Entry 7PIL (electron microscopy, 2.50 A resolution); this record covers chains AC and BB of the 33 polymer chains in the assembly.

Chain AC:
Protein: Light-harvesting protein B-875 alpha chain
Organism: Rhodobacter sphaeroides (strain ATCC 17023 / DSM 158 / JCM 6121 / NBRC 12203 / NCIMB 8253 / ATH 2.4.1.)
UniProt: Q3J1A4 (LHA1_RHOS4); residue numbers follow UniProt; this construct covers 1-55
Sequence (55 residues; row label = number of the first residue in the row):
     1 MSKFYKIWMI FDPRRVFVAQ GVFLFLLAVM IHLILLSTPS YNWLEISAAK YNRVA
Ligand contacts:
  - 1,2-Distearoyl-sn-glycerophosphoethanolamine (3PE): Asp12, Arg14, Arg15, Phe17, Val18, Ala19, Gly21, Val22, Phe23, Phe25, Leu26, Leu27, Met30
  - bacteriochlorophyll a (BCL), molecule 1: Phe4, Ile7, Trp8, Val16, Gln20, Phe23, Ile31
  - bacteriochlorophyll a (BCL), molecule 2: Gly21, Leu24, Phe25, Ala28, His32, Leu35, Tyr41, Trp43
  - bacteriochlorophyll a (BCL), molecule 3: Leu24, Leu27, Ala28, Ile31, His32, Leu35
  - spheroidene (SPO), molecule 1: Phe4, Lys6, Ile7, Met9, Ile10
  - spheroidene (SPO), molecule 2: Phe17, Gln20, Phe23, Leu24, Leu27, Ile31, Ile34
  - spheroidene (SPO), molecule 3: Phe17, Gln20, Gly21
  - spheroidene (SPO), molecule 4: Phe25, Ala28, Val29, His32, Leu33
Curated features (UniProtKB/Swiss-Prot):
  - binding site (a bacteriochlorophyll): His32
Reported in the primary citation:
  - binding site for bacteriochlorophyll a: His32, Trp43
  - binding site for spheroidene: Gln20

Chain BB:
Protein: Light-harvesting protein B-875 beta chain
Organism: Rhodobacter sphaeroides (strain ATCC 17023 / DSM 158 / JCM 6121 / NBRC 12203 / NCIMB 8253 / ATH 2.4.1.)
UniProt: Q3J1A3 (LHB1_RHOS4); residues 6-48 here correspond to UniProt positions 7-49 (UniProt number = residue number + 1)
Sequence (43 residues; each row starts with the number of its first residue):
     6 LGYTGLTDEQ AQELHSVYMS GLWLFSAVAI VAHLAVYIWR PWF
Ligand contacts:
  - bacteriochlorophyll a (BCL), molecule 1: His20, Tyr23, Met24, Phe48
  - bacteriochlorophyll a (BCL), molecule 2: Leu27, Trp28, Phe30, Ser31, Ala32, Ala34, Ile35, His38, Val41, Trp47, Phe48
  - bacteriochlorophyll a (BCL), molecule 3: Phe30, Val33, Ala34, Ala37, His38, Val41
  - spheroidene (SPO), molecule 1: Glu18, Leu19, Val22, Tyr23, Gly26, Leu27, Phe30
  - spheroidene (SPO), molecule 2: Phe30, Val36, Ala37, Leu39, Ala40, Val41, Ile43, Trp44
Curated features (UniProtKB/Swiss-Prot):
  - binding site (a bacteriochlorophyll): His20, His38
Reported in the primary citation:
  - binding site for bacteriochlorophyll a: His38, Trp47

Chain AC / chain BB interface:
Residue-residue contacts (11; chain AC residue first):
  Asp12(AC) - Tyr8(BB)  hydrogen bond
  Pro13(AC) - Tyr8(BB)
  Arg14(AC) - Tyr8(BB)
  Ser47(AC) - Pro46(BB)  hydrogen bond (side chain-backbone)
  Ser47(AC) - Trp47(BB)
  Ser47(AC) - Phe48(BB)  hydrogen bond (side chain-backbone)
  Lys50(AC) - Phe48(BB)
  Tyr51(AC) - Pro46(BB)
  Tyr51(AC) - Phe48(BB)
  Arg53(AC) - Arg45(BB)
  Arg53(AC) - Pro46(BB)  hydrogen bond (side chain-backbone)

Overview:
Chain AC and chain BB form an interface of 7 and 5 residues respectively, with 4 hydrogen bonds. Polar pairs
include Asp12(AC)-Tyr8(BB), Ser47(AC)-Pro46(BB) and Ser47(AC)-Phe48(BB). The paper reports a binding site for
bacteriochlorophyll a at His32(AC), Trp43(AC) and His38(BB) among others; a binding site for spheroidene at
Gln20(AC).
Chain AC is Light-harvesting protein B-875 alpha chain and chain BB is Light-harvesting protein B-875 beta
chain, both from Rhodobacter sphaeroides (strain ATCC 17023 / DSM 158 / JCM 6121 / NBRC 12203 / NCIMB 8253 /
ATH 2.4.1.); the structure, Cryo-EM structure of the Rhodobacter sphaeroides RC-LH1-PufXY monomer complex at
2.5 A, was determined by electron microscopy.
